PDB entry 6F64 | X-ray diffraction, 2.49 A resolution | chain A

# Chain A
Protein: Synaptonemal complex protein 1
Source organism: Homo sapiens
UniProtKB: Q15431 (SYCP1_HUMAN); numbering as in UniProt (aligned over 676-770)
Sequence (98 residues; row label = number of the first residue in the row):
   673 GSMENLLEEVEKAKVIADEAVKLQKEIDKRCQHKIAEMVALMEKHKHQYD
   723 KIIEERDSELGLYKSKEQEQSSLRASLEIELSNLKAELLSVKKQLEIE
Unresolved in the structure: 673-674, 770
Differences from the reference sequence: expression tag (673-675)
Curated features (UniProtKB/Swiss-Prot):
  - motif: L679 to V682 (Nuclear localization signal)
  - mutagenesis: L679 (L679A: Impairs pH-induced C-terminal tetrameric self-assembly; when associated with A-688), I688 (I688A: Impairs pH-induced C-terminal tetrameric self-assembly; when associated with A-679), H717 (H717E: Impairs pH-induced C-terminal tetrameric self-assembly; H717W: Enables C-terminal tetrameric self-assembly at pH 8.0; when associated with F-721), Y721 (Y721F: Enables C-terminal tetrameric self-assembly at pH 8.0; when associated with W-717)
Disulfide bonds: C703 forms a disulfide with the same residue of a neighbouring copy of this chain
What the authors report for this chain:
  - self-association interface (contacts with another copy of this molecule); pairs are residue here / residue on that copy: C703-C703 (disulfide)
  - mutagenesis - H717W/Y721F: increased binding to pH 8.0

# Summary
Curated annotation (UniProt) lists 4 mutagenesis sites. The paper reports that H717W/Y721F increase binding to
pH 8.0; a self-association interface involving C703.
Chain A is Synaptonemal complex protein 1 (Homo sapiens); the structure, Crystal structure of the SYCP1
C-terminal back-to-back assembly, was determined by X-ray diffraction together with 6F5X, 6F62 and 6F63 from
the same study.
